2ZKO - chains A and B of the 4 polymer chains in the assembly; structure by X-ray diffraction, 1.70 A resolution.

Chain A (and B):
Name: Non-structural protein 1
Organism: Influenza A virus
Notes: chain B of this document is another copy of the same molecule, construct and numbering; everything in this record applies to it too
Reference sequence: P03496 (NS1_I34A1); residue numbers follow UniProt; this construct covers 1-70
Sequence (73 residues; row label = number of the first residue in the row; numbers below 1 keep their minus sign (Gly-2 is residue -2)):
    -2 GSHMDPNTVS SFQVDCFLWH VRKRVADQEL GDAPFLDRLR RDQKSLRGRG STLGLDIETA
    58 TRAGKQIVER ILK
Disordered / not traced: -2 to 0
Construct notes: expression tag (-2 to 0)
Curated features (UniProtKB/Swiss-Prot):
  - motif: Asp34 to Arg38 (Nuclear localization signal)
  - cross-link (Glycyl lysine isopeptide (Lys-Gly)): Lys20 (interchain with G-Cter in ISG15), Lys41 (interchain with G-Cter in ISG15)
  - mutagenesis: Lys20 (K20A: No of ISGylation of band I form; when associated with K-41; K-217 and K-219), Arg38 (R38A: Complete loss of inhibition of RIGI CARD ubiquitination; when associated with A-41), Lys41 (K41A: Complete loss of inhibition of RIGI CARD ubiquitination; when associated with A-38; K41A: No of ISGylation of band I form; when associated with K-20; K-217 and K-219)
From the paper describing this entry:
  - binding site for the 21-nt RNA strand: Thr5, Arg35, Arg38, Lys41
  - self-association interface (contacts with another copy of this molecule); pairs are residue here / residue on that copy: Arg35-Arg46 (hydrogen bond), Arg38-Arg38 (hydrogen bond)
  - binding site for the 21-nt RNA strand: Asp29, Asp34, Asp39, Ser42, Thr49
  - mutagenesis - S42A (10-fold), R44A, T49A (10-fold): decreased binding to the 21-nt RNA strand
  - mutagenesis - R35A/R46A, R38A: abolished binding to the 21-nt RNA strand
  - mutagenesis - R37A: unchanged binding to the 21-nt RNA strand
  - conformationally variable residues (side-chain flip): Arg38

Chain A / chain B interface:
Contacting residue pairs (42):
  Asn4(A) with Glu26(B), hydrogen bond (side chain-backbone); Leu27(B); Gly28(B), hydrogen bond (side chain-backbone); Asp29(B)
  Thr5(A) with Asp29(B)
  Ser7(A) with Leu27(B), hydrogen bond (side chain-backbone)
  Ser8(A) with Leu27(B), hydrogen bond (side chain-backbone); Gly28(B); Asp29(B), hydrogen bond (side chain-backbone); Phe32(B)
  Val11(A) with Val22(B), hydrophobic
  Asp12(A) with Phe32(B); Arg35(B), salt bridge
  Leu15(A) with Leu15(B), hydrophobic; Arg19(B)
  Val18(A) with Val65(B), hydrophobic
  Arg19(A) with Leu15(B)
  Arg21(A) with Ile68(B)
  Gln25(A) with Ile68(B)
  Glu26(A) with Asn4(B), hydrogen bond (backbone-side chain)
  Leu27(A) with Asn4(B); Ser7(B), hydrogen bond (backbone-side chain); Ser8(B), hydrogen bond (backbone-side chain); Ile64(B), hydrophobic; Ile68(B), hydrophobic
  Gly28(A) with Asn4(B), hydrogen bond (backbone-side chain); Ser8(B)
  Asp29(A) with Asn4(B); Thr5(B); Ser8(B), hydrogen bond (backbone-side chain)
  Phe32(A) with Ser8(B); Asp12(B)
  Arg35(A) with Asp12(B), salt bridge; Arg46(B)
  Arg38(A) with Arg38(B)
  Arg46(A) with Arg35(B)
  Ile64(A) with Leu27(B), hydrophobic
  Val65(A) with Val18(B), hydrophobic
  Ile68(A) with Val18(B); Arg21(B); Val22(B), hydrophobic; Gln25(B)
Also at the interface, not in a pair above, chain A (25 interface residues in all): Phe14, Val22, Leu69
Also at the interface, not in a pair above, chain B (25 interface residues in all): Val11, Phe14, Leu69

In short:
Chain A and chain B each contribute 25 residues to their interface, with 10 hydrogen bonds and 2 salt bridges.
Polar pairs include Asp12(A)-Arg35(B), Asn4(A)-Glu26(B) and Asn4(A)-Gly28(B). The paper reports a binding site
for the 21-nt RNA strand at Thr5(A), Arg35(A) and Arg38(A) among others; S42A, R44A and T49A of chain A reduce
binding to the 21-nt RNA strand; 6 substitutions were tested in all.
Chain A and chain B are both Non-structural protein 1 (Influenza A virus); the structure, Structural basis for
dsRNA recognition by NS1 protein of human influenza virus A, was determined by X-ray diffraction.
